PDB entry 9BCR | electron microscopy, 3.26 A resolution | chains H and D of the 4 polymer chains in the assembly

[Chain H]
Name: Maltose/maltodextrin transport system permease protein MalF
From: Escherichia coli K-12
Reference sequence: P02916 (MALF_ECOLI); residue numbers follow UniProt; this construct covers 1-514
Chain sequence (514 residues; row label = number of the first residue in the row):
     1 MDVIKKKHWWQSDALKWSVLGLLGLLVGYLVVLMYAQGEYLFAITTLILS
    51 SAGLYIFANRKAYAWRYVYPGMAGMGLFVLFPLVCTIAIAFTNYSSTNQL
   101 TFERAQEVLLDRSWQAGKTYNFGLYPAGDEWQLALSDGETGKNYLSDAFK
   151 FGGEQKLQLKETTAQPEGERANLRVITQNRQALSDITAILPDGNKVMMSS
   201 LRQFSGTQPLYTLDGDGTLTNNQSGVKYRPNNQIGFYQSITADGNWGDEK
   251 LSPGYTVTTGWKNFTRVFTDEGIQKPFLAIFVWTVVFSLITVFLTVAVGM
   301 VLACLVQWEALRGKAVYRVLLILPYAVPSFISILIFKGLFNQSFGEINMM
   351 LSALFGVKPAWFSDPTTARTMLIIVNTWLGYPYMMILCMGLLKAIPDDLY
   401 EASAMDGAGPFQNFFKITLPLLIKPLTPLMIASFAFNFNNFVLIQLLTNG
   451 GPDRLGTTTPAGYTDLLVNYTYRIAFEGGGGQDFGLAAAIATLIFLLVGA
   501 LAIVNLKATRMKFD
Disordered / not traced: 1-36, 109-244, 511-514
UniProt features mapped onto this chain:
  - mutagenesis: Leu-334 (L334W: Ability to transport lactose in a saturable manner), Leu-372 (L372W: Growth on maltose but not on media containing either maltoheptaose or maltoheptaose plus maltose), Asn-376 (N376K/H: No growth on maltose), Gly-380 (G380C/S: No growth on maltose), Glu-401 (E401A/C/K/L: Reduction of transport rate), Ser-403 (S403C/D/K/L: Reduction of transport rate), Gly-407 (G407A/P: No effect), Pro-420 (P420A: No effect)

[Chain D]
Name: Maltose/maltodextrin import ATP-binding protein MalK
From: Escherichia coli K-12
Notes: EC 7.5.2.1
Reference sequence: P68187 (MALK_ECOLI); residue numbers follow UniProt; this construct covers 2-371
Chain sequence (373 residues; row label = number of the first residue in the row):
     2 ASVQLQNVTKAWGEVVVSKDINLDIHEGEFVVFVGPSGCGKSTLLRMIAG
    52 LETITSGDLFIGEKRMNDTPPAERGVGMVFQSYALYPHLSVAENMSFGLK
   102 LAGAKKEVINQRVNQVAEVLQLAHLLDRKPKALSGGQRQRVAIGRTLVAE
   152 PSVFLLDEPLSNLDAALRVQMRIEISRLHKRLGRTMIYVTHDQVEAMTLA
   202 DKIVVLDAGRVAQVGKPLELYHYPADRFVAGFIGSPKMNFLPVKVTATAI
   252 DQVQVELPMPNRQQVWLPVESRDVQVGANMSLGIRPEHLLPSDIADVILE
   302 GEVQVVEQLGNETQIHIQIPSIRQNLVYRQNDVVLVEEGATFAIGLPPER
   352 CHLFREDGTACRRLHKEPGVAHH
Differences from the reference sequence: expression tag (372-374)
UniProt features mapped onto this chain:
  - binding site (ATP): Gly-36 to Ser-43
  - mutagenesis: Ala-85 (A85M: Suppressor of EAA loop mutations in MalFG), Lys-106 (K106C: Suppressor of EAA loop mutations in MalFG), Val-114 (V114C: Suppressor of EAA loop mutations in MalFG), Val-117 (V117M: Suppressor of EAA loop mutations in MalFG), Glu-119 (E119K: Resistant to inhibitory effects of alpha-methylglucoside but retains transport capacity), Ala-124 (A124T: Resistant to inhibitory effects of alpha-methylglucoside but retains transport capacity), Gly-137 (G137A: Loss of maltose transport. Has greater ability to decrease mal gene expression than wild-type MalK), Asp-158 (D158N: Loss of maltose transport but retains ability to repress mal genes), Arg-228 (R228C: Resistant to inhibitory effects of alpha-methylglucoside but retains transport capacity), Phe-241 (F241I: Resistant to inhibitory effects of alpha-methylglucoside but retains transport capacity), Trp-267 (W267G: Normal maltose transport but constitutive mal gene expression), Gly-278 (G278P: Resistant to inhibitory effects of alpha-methylglucoside but retains transport capacity), 8 further mutagenesis entries in UniProt

[How chain H and chain D interact]
Contacting residue pairs - 28 pairs, chain H then chain D:
  Asp-398(H) / Ser-83(D)  hydrogen bond
  Asp-398(H) / Ala-85(D)
  Leu-399(H) / Ala-85(D)
  Leu-399(H) / Leu-86(D)
  Leu-399(H) / Tyr-87(D)
  Glu-401(H) / Arg-47(D)  salt bridge
  Glu-401(H) / Leu-52(D)
  Glu-401(H) / Phe-81(D)
  Ala-402(H) / Phe-81(D)
  Ala-402(H) / Tyr-87(D)
  Ser-403(H) / Tyr-87(D)  hydrogen bond (backbone-side chain)
  Met-405(H) / Leu-52(D)  hydrophobic
  Met-405(H) / Pro-72(D)  hydrophobic
  Met-405(H) / Ala-73(D)
  Met-405(H) / Val-77(D)
  Met-405(H) / Met-79(D)  hydrophobic
  Met-405(H) / Phe-81(D)  hydrophobic
  Asp-406(H) / Tyr-87(D)
  Asp-406(H) / Gly-99(D)
  Gly-407(H) / Ala-73(D)
  Ala-408(H) / Leu-102(D)  hydrophobic
  Gln-412(H) / Leu-102(D)
  Lys-416(H) / His-89(D)  hydrogen bond (backbone-side chain)
  Lys-416(H) / Leu-102(D)
  Ile-417(H) / Tyr-87(D)  hydrophobic
  Ile-417(H) / Phe-98(D)  hydrophobic
  Pro-420(H) / His-89(D)
  Leu-421(H) / His-89(D)
Other interface residues (no listed pair), chain H (15 interface residues in all): Ala-404
Other interface residues (no listed pair), chain D (19 interface residues in all): Ala-50, Pro-88, Lys-101, Arg-146

[In short]
15 residues of chain H and 19 residues of chain D are in contact; the contacts include 3 hydrogen bonds and 1
salt bridge. Polar contacts include Glu-401(H)/Arg-47(D), Asp-398(H)/Ser-83(D) and Ser-403(H)/Tyr-87(D).
Chain H is Maltose/maltodextrin transport system permease protein MalF and chain D is Maltose/maltodextrin
import ATP-binding protein MalK, both from Escherichia coli K-12; the structure, Cryo-EM structure of a
bacterial prototype ATP-binding cassette transporter MalFGK2, was determined by electron microscopy, deposited
together with 9NQJ and 9NXC.
